PDB entry 4BBM | X-ray diffraction, 2.00 A resolution | chain A

== Chain A ==
Protein: Cyclin-dependent kinase-like 2
Source organism: Homo sapiens
Notes: EC 2.7.11.22; fragment: kinase domain, residues 1-308
Reference sequence: Q92772 (CDKL2_HUMAN); residue numbers follow UniProt; this construct covers 1-308
Sequence (331 residues; each row starts with the number of its first residue; numbers below 1 keep their minus sign (Met-22 is residue -22)):
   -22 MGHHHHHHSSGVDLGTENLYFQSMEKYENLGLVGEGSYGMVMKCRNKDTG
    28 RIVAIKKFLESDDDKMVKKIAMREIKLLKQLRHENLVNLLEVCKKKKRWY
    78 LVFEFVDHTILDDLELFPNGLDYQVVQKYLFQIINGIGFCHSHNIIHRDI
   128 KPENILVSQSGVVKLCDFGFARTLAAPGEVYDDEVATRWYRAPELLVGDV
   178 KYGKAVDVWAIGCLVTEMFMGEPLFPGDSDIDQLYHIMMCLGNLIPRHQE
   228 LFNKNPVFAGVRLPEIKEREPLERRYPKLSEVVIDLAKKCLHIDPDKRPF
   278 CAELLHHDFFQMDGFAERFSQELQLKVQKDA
Not modelled in the structure: -22 to -8, 12-13
Sequence notes: expression tag (-22 to 0); engineered mutation Asp159 (Thr in Q92772), Glu161 (Tyr in Q92772)
Residues lining bound ligands: TC0 (4'-[5-[[3-[(cyclopropylamino)methyl]phenyl]amino]-1H-pyrazol-3-yl]-[1,1'-biphenyl]-2,4-diol): Val10, Gly11, Tyr15, Val18, Ala31, Lys33, Val64, Phe80, Glu81, Phe82, Val83, Asp84, His85, Thr86, Asp89, Leu133, Cys143, Asp144, Phe145, Phe147, Ala148
UniProt features mapped onto this chain:
  - motif: Lys45 to Glu51 ([NKR]KIAxRE)
  - active site: Asp126 (Proton acceptor)
  - binding site (ATP): Val10 to Val18, Lys33
  - natural variant: Leu98 (L98I: In an ovarian papillary serous adenocarcinoma sample), Arg149 (R149Q: In an ovarian mucinous carcinoma sample)
What the authors report for this chain:
  - conformationally variable residues (helix shift): Glu51

== Overview ==
Ligands of chain A: compound TC0. From UniProt: active-site residue Asp126 and 10 ATP-binding residues. From
the paper: conformational variability at Glu51.
Chain A is Cyclin-dependent kinase-like 2 (Homo sapiens); the structure, Crystal structure of the human CDKL2
kinase domain with bound tcs 2312, was determined by X-ray diffraction, deposited together with 4BGQ, 3ZDU,
4AGU and 4AAA.
